Entry 7VSC (X-ray diffraction, 1.83 A resolution); this record covers chain A.

# Chain A
Protein: Ribonuclease HI
From: Escherichia coli (strain K12)
Notes: EC 3.1.26.4
UniProt: P0A7Y4 (RNH_ECOLI); numbering as in UniProt (aligned over 1-155)
Amino-acid sequence (155 residues; numbered 1 to 155; the number before each row is that of its first residue):
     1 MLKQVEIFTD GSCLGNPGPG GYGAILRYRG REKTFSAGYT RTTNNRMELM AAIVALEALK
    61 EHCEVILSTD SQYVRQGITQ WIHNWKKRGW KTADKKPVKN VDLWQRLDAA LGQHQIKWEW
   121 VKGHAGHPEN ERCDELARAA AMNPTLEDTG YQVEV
Metal / ion sites: Mg2+ site 1: Asp10, Glu48; Mg2+ site 2: Asp10, Gly11, Asp134
What the authors report for this chain:
  - catalytic residues: His124 (proposed by the authors, not directly observed)

# In short
The Mg2+ site 1 is built by Asp10 and Glu48. The Mg2+ site 2 is built by Asp10, Gly11 and Asp134. From the
paper: the catalytic residue His124.
Chain A is Ribonuclease HI (Escherichia coli (strain K12)); the structure, E. coli Ribonuclease HI in complex
with one Mg2+ (1), was determined by X-ray diffraction (same publication as 7VSA, 7VSB, 7VSD and 7VSE).
